PDB entry 4LKO | X-ray diffraction, 2.43 A resolution | chains A and B

# Chain A (and B)
Molecule: Dipeptidyl peptidase 4
Organism: Homo sapiens
Notes: EC 3.4.14.5; chain B of this document is another copy of the same molecule, construct and numbering; everything in this record applies to it too
Reference sequence: P27487 (DPP4_HUMAN); residues 39-766 here = UniProt positions 39-766
Amino-acid sequence (728 residues; each row starts with the number of its first residue):
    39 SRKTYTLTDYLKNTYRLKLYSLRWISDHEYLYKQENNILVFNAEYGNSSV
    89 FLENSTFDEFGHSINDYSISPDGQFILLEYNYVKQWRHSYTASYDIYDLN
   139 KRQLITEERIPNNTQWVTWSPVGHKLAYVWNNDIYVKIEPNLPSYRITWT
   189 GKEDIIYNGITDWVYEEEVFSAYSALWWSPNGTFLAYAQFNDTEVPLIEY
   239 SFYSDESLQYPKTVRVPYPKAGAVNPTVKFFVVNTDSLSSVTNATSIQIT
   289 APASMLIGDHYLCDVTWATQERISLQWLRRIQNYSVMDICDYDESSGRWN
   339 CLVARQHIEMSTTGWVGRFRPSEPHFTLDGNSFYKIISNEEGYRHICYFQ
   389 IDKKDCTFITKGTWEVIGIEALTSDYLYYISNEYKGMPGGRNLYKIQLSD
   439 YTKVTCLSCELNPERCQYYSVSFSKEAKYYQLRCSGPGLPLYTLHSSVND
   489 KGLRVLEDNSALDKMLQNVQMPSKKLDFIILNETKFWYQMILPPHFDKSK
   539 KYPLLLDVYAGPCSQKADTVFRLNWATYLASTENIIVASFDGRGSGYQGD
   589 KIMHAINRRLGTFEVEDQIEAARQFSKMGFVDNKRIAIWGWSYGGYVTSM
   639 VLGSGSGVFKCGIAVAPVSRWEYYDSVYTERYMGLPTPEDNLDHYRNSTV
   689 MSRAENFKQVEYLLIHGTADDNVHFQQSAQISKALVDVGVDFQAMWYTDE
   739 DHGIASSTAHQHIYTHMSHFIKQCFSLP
Disulfides: C328-C339, C385-C394, C444-C447, C649-C762
Small-molecule neighbours: 1WH (3-(aminomethyl)-4-(2,4-dichlorophenyl)-6-(2-methoxyethyl)-2-methyl-6,7-dihydro-5H-pyrrolo[3,4-b]pyridin-5-one): R125, E205, E206, Y547, S630, Y631, V656, W659, Y662, Y666, N710, V711, H740
UniProt features mapped onto this chain:
  - active site (Charge relay system): S630, D708, H740
  - glycosylation (N-linked (GlcNAc...) asparagine): N85, N92, N150, N219, N229, N281, N321, N520, N685
  - mutagenesis: N85 (N85A: Does not inhibit dipeptidyl peptidase activity, interaction with ADA and homodimer formation), N92 (N92A: Does not inhibit dipeptidyl peptidase activity, interaction with ADA and homodimer formation), N150 (N150A: Does not inhibit dipeptidyl peptidase activity, interaction with ADA and homodimer formation), E205 (E205K: Inhibits dipeptidyl peptidase activity), E206 (E206L: Inhibits dipeptidyl peptidase activity), N219 (N219A: Does not inhibit dipeptidyl peptidase activity, interaction with ADA and homodimer formation), N229 (N229A: Does not inhibit dipeptidyl peptidase activity, interaction with ADA and homodimer formation), N281 (N281A: Does not inhibit dipeptidyl peptidase activity, interaction with ADA and homodimer formation), N321 (N321A: Does not inhibit dipeptidyl peptidase activity, interaction with ADA and homodimer formation), N520 (N520A: Does not inhibit dipeptidyl peptidase activity, interaction with ADA and homodimer formation), N685 (N685A: Does not inhibit dipeptidyl peptidase activity, interaction with ADA and homodimer formation), H750 (H750A: Inhibits weakly homodimerization and dipeptidyl peptidase activity ...)

# Chain A / chain B interface
Residue-residue contacts (104; chain A residue first):
  P234(A) - Y248(B)
  L235(A) - Y248(B)
  E237(A) - S239(B)
  E237(A) - T251(B)  hydrogen bond
  Y238(A) - S239(B)
  S239(A) - E237(B)
  Y241(A) - F713(B)
  Y241(A) - Q714(B)
  Y241(A) - Q718(B)  hydrogen bond (backbone-side chain)
  S242(A) - Q718(B)  hydrogen bond (backbone-side chain)
  S242(A) - K721(B)  hydrogen bond (backbone-side chain)
  D243(A) - Q718(B)
  E244(A) - R658(B)  salt bridge
  E244(A) - Y661(B)  hydrogen bond (backbone-side chain)
  E244(A) - T687(B)
  E244(A) - M689(B)
  E244(A) - Q718(B)
  L246(A) - Y661(B)
  L246(A) - Q714(B)
  Q247(A) - K258(B)
  Q247(A) - A259(B)
  Q247(A) - E660(B)
  Q247(A) - Y661(B)
  Q247(A) - Q714(B)  hydrogen bond (backbone-side chain)
  Y248(A) - P234(B)
  Y248(A) - L235(B)
  Y248(A) - Y256(B)  hydrogen bond (side chain-backbone)
  Y248(A) - P257(B)
  Y248(A) - K258(B)  hydrogen bond (side chain-backbone)
  Y248(A) - A261(B)
  P249(A) - Q714(B)
  T251(A) - E237(B)  hydrogen bond
  R253(A) - R253(B)
  Y256(A) - Y248(B)  hydrogen bond (backbone-side chain)
  P257(A) - Y248(B)
  K258(A) - Q247(B)
  K258(A) - Y248(B)  hydrogen bond (backbone-side chain)
  A259(A) - Q247(B)  hydrogen bond (backbone-side chain)
  A261(A) - Y248(B)
  R658(A) - E244(B)  salt bridge
  E660(A) - Q247(B)  hydrogen bond (backbone-side chain)
  Y661(A) - E244(B)  hydrogen bond (side chain-backbone)
  Y661(A) - L246(B)
  Y661(A) - Q247(B)
  T687(A) - E244(B)
  M689(A) - E244(B)
  L702(A) - W734(B)  hydrophobic
  F713(A) - Y241(B)
  F713(A) - W734(B)
  Q714(A) - Y241(B)
  Q714(A) - L246(B)  hydrogen bond (side chain-backbone)
  Q714(A) - Q247(B)  hydrogen bond (side chain-backbone)
  Q714(A) - P249(B)
  S716(A) - W734(B)
  A717(A) - Y241(B)  hydrophobic
  A717(A) - T736(B)  hydrogen bond (backbone-side chain)
  Q718(A) - Y241(B)  hydrogen bond (side chain-backbone)
  Q718(A) - S242(B)  hydrogen bond (side chain-backbone)
  Q718(A) - D243(B)  hydrogen bond (side chain-backbone)
  Q718(A) - E244(B)
  S720(A) - W734(B)  hydrogen bond
  S720(A) - T736(B)  hydrogen bond
  K721(A) - S242(B)  hydrogen bond (side chain-backbone)
  K721(A) - T736(B)
  K721(A) - D737(B)
  V724(A) - Y735(B)  hydrophobic
  V724(A) - T746(B)
  V724(A) - A747(B)  hydrophobic
  V724(A) - H750(B)
  D725(A) - T746(B)  hydrogen bond
  V728(A) - H750(B)
  D729(A) - H750(B)
  D729(A) - H754(B)  salt bridge
  D729(A) - H757(B)
  F730(A) - M733(B)
  F730(A) - H750(B)
  F730(A) - H754(B)
  A732(A) - A732(B)
  A732(A) - M733(B)  hydrophobic
  A732(A) - W734(B)  hydrophobic
  M733(A) - F730(B)
  M733(A) - W734(B)
  W734(A) - F713(B)  hydrophobic
  W734(A) - S716(B)
  W734(A) - S720(B)  hydrogen bond
  W734(A) - A732(B)  hydrophobic
  W734(A) - M733(B)
  W734(A) - W734(B)  hydrophobic
  Y735(A) - V724(B)  hydrophobic
  T736(A) - A717(B)
  T736(A) - S720(B)
  T736(A) - K721(B)
  D737(A) - K721(B)
  T746(A) - V724(B)
  T746(A) - D725(B)  hydrogen bond
  A747(A) - V724(B)  hydrophobic
  H750(A) - V724(B)
  H750(A) - V728(B)  hydrogen bond (side chain-backbone)
  H750(A) - D729(B)
  H750(A) - F730(B)
  H754(A) - D729(B)  salt bridge
  H754(A) - F730(B)
  H754(A) - Q731(B)
  H757(A) - D729(B)
Other interface residues (no listed pair), chain A (52 interface residues in all): I236, S245, Q731
Other interface residues (no listed pair), chain B (52 interface residues in all): I236, Y238, S245, L702

# In short
The chain A/chain B interface involves 52 residues from each chain, with 27 hydrogen bonds and 4 salt bridges.
Polar pairs include E244(A)-R658(B), D729(A)-H754(B) and E237(A)-T251(B). Ligands of chain A: compound 1WH.
UniProt lists 3 active-site residues and 12 mutagenesis sites on chain A.
Chain A and chain B are both Dipeptidyl peptidase 4 (Homo sapiens); the structure, Crystal structure of human
DPP-IV in complex with BMS-744891, was determined by X-ray diffraction together with 4JH0 from the same study.
